7O27 - chains A and B; structure by X-ray diffraction, 2.40 A resolution.

Chain A:
Name: N6-adenosine-methyltransferase catalytic subunit
Source organism: Homo sapiens
Notes: EC 2.1.1.348
UniProt: Q86U44 (MTA70_HUMAN); residues 354-580 here = UniProt positions 354-580
Amino-acid sequence (246 residues; each row starts with the number of its first residue):
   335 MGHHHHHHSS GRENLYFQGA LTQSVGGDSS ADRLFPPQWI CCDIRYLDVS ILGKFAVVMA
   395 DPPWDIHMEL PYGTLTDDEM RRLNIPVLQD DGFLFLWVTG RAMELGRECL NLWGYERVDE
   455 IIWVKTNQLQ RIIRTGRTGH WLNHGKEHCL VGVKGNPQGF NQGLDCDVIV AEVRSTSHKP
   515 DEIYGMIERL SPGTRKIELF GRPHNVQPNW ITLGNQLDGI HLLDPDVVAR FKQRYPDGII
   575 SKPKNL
Unresolved in the structure: 335-367, 401-404, 468-473, 577-580
Differences from the reference sequence: initiating methionine (335); expression tag (336-353)
Residues lining bound ligands: UYZ (4-[4-[(4,4-dimethylpiperidin-1-yl)methyl]phenyl]-9-(7H-pyrrolo[2,3-d]pyrimidin-4-yl)-1,4,9-triazaspiro[5.5]undecan-2-one): Cys376, Asp377, Ile378, Arg379, Asp395, Pro396, Pro397, Tyr406, Gly407, Leu409, Trp431, Trp457, Glu481, Ser511, Lys513, Phe534, Gly535, Arg536, Gly548, Asn549
UniProt features mapped onto this chain:
  - region: Pro396 to Thr410 (Gate loop 1), Glu450 to Glu454 (Interaction with METTL14), Gln462 to Gly479 (Interphase loop), Gln464 to Lys480 (Interaction with METTL14), Arg465 to His478 (Positively charged region required for RNA-binding), Val507 to Asp515 (Gate loop 2)
  - binding site (S-adenosyl-L-methionine): Asp377, Ile378, Asp395, Lys513, Arg536 to Asn539, Asn549, Gln550
  - site (Interaction with METTL14): Glu438, Arg441

Chain B:
Name: N6-adenosine-methyltransferase non-catalytic subunit
Source organism: Homo sapiens
UniProt: Q9HCE5 (MET14_HUMAN); residue numbers follow UniProt; this construct covers 107-395
Amino-acid sequence (290 residues; numbered 106 to 395; the number before each row is that of its first residue):
   106 MLKGTQSLNP HNDYCQHFVD TGHRPQNFIR DVGLADRFEE YPKLRELIRL KDELIAKSNT
   166 PPMYLQADIE AFDIRELTPK FDVILLEPPL EEYYRETGIT ANEKCWTWDD IMKLEIDEIA
   226 APRSFIFLWC GSGEGLDLGR VCLRKWGYRR CEDICWIKTN KNNPGKTKTL DPKAVFQRTK
   286 EHCLMGIKGT VKRSTDGDFI HANVDIDLII TEEPEIGNIE KPVEIFHIIE HFCLGRRRLH
   346 LFGRDSTIRP GWLTVGPTLT NSNYNAETYA SYFSAPNSYL TGCTEEIERL
Unresolved in the structure: 106-116, 138-151, 203-208, 270-272, 296-308, 394-395
Cystine bridges: Cys338-Cys388
Differences from the reference sequence: initiating methionine (106)
UniProt features mapped onto this chain:
  - region: Arg135, Asp136 (Interaction with METTL3), Ser237, Gly238 (Interaction with METTL3), Arg245 to Arg254 (Positively charged region required for RNA-binding), Arg255 to Asp258 (Interaction with METTL3), Lys278 to His287 (Interaction with METTL3), Lys297, Arg298 (Positively charged region required for RNA-binding), Asn308 to Asp312 (Interaction with METTL3)
  - site (Interaction with METTL3): Tyr146, Asp242, Arg245, Arg298

Chain A / chain B interface:
Residue-residue contacts (98; chain A residue first):
  Phe427(A) - Val280(B)  hydrophobic
  Phe429(A) - Phe281(B)  hydrophobic
  Gly434(A) - Arg255(B)  hydrogen bond (backbone-side chain)
  Met437(A) - Arg245(B)
  Met437(A) - Arg255(B)
  Glu438(A) - Arg245(B)  salt bridge
  Glu438(A) - Arg249(B)
  Glu438(A) - Arg255(B)  salt bridge
  Arg441(A) - Leu241(B)
  Arg441(A) - Asp242(B)  salt bridge
  Arg441(A) - Arg245(B)
  Glu450(A) - Lys278(B)  salt bridge
  Arg451(A) - Gly238(B)  hydrogen bond (side chain-backbone)
  Arg451(A) - Leu241(B)
  Arg451(A) - Asp242(B)  salt bridge
  Val452(A) - Lys278(B)
  Val452(A) - Val280(B)  hydrophobic
  Val452(A) - Arg283(B)  hydrogen bond (backbone-side chain)
  Asp453(A) - Ala279(B)
  Asp453(A) - Val280(B)  hydrogen bond (side chain-backbone)
  Asp453(A) - Phe281(B)  hydrogen bond (side chain-backbone)
  Asp453(A) - Arg283(B)  salt bridge
  Glu454(A) - Leu241(B)
  Glu454(A) - Lys285(B)  hydrogen bond (backbone-side chain)
  Glu454(A) - His287(B)
  Ile455(A) - Phe281(B)  hydrophobic
  Ile456(A) - Cys260(B)  hydrophobic
  Ile456(A) - Ile262(B)  hydrophobic
  Ile456(A) - Lys285(B)
  Val458(A) - Ile262(B)  hydrophobic
  Val458(A) - Leu313(B)  hydrophobic
  Gln464(A) - Tyr119(B)  hydrogen bond
  Gln464(A) - Phe133(B)
  Gln464(A) - Ile134(B)
  Gln464(A) - Arg135(B)  hydrogen bond (backbone-backbone)
  Arg465(A) - Arg135(B)
  Ile466(A) - Ile134(B)  hydrophobic
  Ile466(A) - Ile315(B)  hydrophobic
  His474(A) - Glu257(B)
  Trp475(A) - Cys256(B)  hydrophobic
  Trp475(A) - Glu257(B)  hydrogen bond (backbone-side chain)
  Trp475(A) - Ile292(B)  hydrophobic
  Trp475(A) - Phe337(B)
  Leu476(A) - Glu257(B)  hydrogen bond (backbone-side chain)
  Leu476(A) - Ile259(B)  hydrophobic
  Leu476(A) - Asp310(B)
  Leu476(A) - Ile311(B)
  Leu476(A) - Asp312(B)
  Leu476(A) - Phe337(B)  hydrophobic
  Asn477(A) - Asp310(B)  hydrogen bond (backbone-backbone)
  Asn477(A) - Ile311(B)
  Asn477(A) - Asp312(B)  hydrogen bond (backbone-backbone)
  His478(A) - Glu257(B)  salt bridge
  His478(A) - Ile311(B)
  His478(A) - Asp312(B)
  Gly479(A) - Ile311(B)
  Gly479(A) - Asp312(B)  hydrogen bond (backbone-side chain)
  Lys480(A) - Asp258(B)  hydrogen bond (side chain-backbone)
  Lys480(A) - Cys260(B)
  Lys480(A) - Asp312(B)  salt bridge
  Lys480(A) - Leu313(B)
  His482(A) - Asp258(B)
  Val485(A) - Phe281(B)  hydrophobic
  Gln496(A) - Ala279(B)
  Gln496(A) - Val280(B)
  Gly497(A) - Val280(B)  hydrogen bond (backbone-backbone)
  Leu498(A) - Phe123(B)
  Leu498(A) - Val124(B)
  Asp499(A) - Cys120(B)
  Asp499(A) - Phe123(B)
  Asp499(A) - Val124(B)
  Asp499(A) - Phe281(B)
  Asp499(A) - Gln282(B)  hydrogen bond (backbone-backbone)
  Cys500(A) - Phe123(B)
  Cys500(A) - Pro130(B)
  Cys500(A) - Gln282(B)
  Cys500(A) - Thr284(B)
  Asp501(A) - Gln282(B)  hydrogen bond (backbone-backbone)
  Asp501(A) - Arg283(B)
  Asp501(A) - Thr284(B)  hydrogen bond
  Asp501(A) - Lys285(B)  salt bridge
  Val502(A) - Pro130(B)
  Val502(A) - Gln131(B)
  Val502(A) - Thr284(B)
  Ile503(A) - Cys120(B)  hydrophobic
  Val504(A) - Tyr119(B)
  Val504(A) - Pro130(B)
  Val504(A) - Gln131(B)
  Val504(A) - Ile134(B)  hydrophobic
  Glu516(A) - Asn117(B)
  Glu516(A) - Asp118(B)
  Glu516(A) - Cys120(B)
  Met520(A) - Cys120(B)  hydrophobic
  Met520(A) - Phe281(B)  hydrophobic
  Arg523(A) - Cys120(B)
  Arg523(A) - Gln121(B)  hydrogen bond
  Arg523(A) - Val124(B)
  Leu524(A) - Val280(B)  hydrophobic
Interface residues without a listed pair, chain A (41 interface residues in all): Arg435, Leu463
Interface residues without a listed pair, chain B (45 interface residues in all): Arg129, Phe230, Glu239, Met290, Ile333

In short:
The interface between chain A and chain B involves 41 residues on one side and 45 on the other, with 19
hydrogen bonds and 9 salt bridges. Among the polar pairs are Glu438(A)-Arg245(B), Glu438(A)-Arg255(B) and
Arg441(A)-Asp242(B). Chain A binds compound UYZ.
Chain A is N6-adenosine-methyltransferase catalytic subunit and chain B is N6-adenosine-methyltransferase
non-catalytic subunit, both from Homo sapiens; the structure, Crystal structure of the human METTL3-METTL14
complex bound to Compound 17 (ADO_AE_005), was determined by X-ray diffraction.
